PDB entry 1BI2 | X-ray diffraction, 2.30 A resolution | chains A and B

== Chain A (and B) ==
Protein: Diphtheria toxin repressor
Organism: Corynebacterium diphtheriae
Notes: chain B of this document is another copy of the same molecule, construct and numbering; everything in this record applies to it too
Reference sequence: P33120 (DTXR_CORDI); residues 1-226 here = UniProt positions 1-226
Sequence (226 residues; numbered 1 to 226; the number before each row is that of its first residue):
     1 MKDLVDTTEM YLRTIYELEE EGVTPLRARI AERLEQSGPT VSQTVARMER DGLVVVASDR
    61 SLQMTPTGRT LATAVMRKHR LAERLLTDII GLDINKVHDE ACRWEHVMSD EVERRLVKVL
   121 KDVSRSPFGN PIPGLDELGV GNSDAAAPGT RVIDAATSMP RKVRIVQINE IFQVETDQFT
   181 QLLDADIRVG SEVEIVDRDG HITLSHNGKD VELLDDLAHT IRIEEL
Disordered / not traced: 1-2, 141-147, 199-200, 226 (chain B: 1-2, 141-226)

== How chain A and chain B interact ==
Pairs across the interface (32; chain A residue first):
  L86(A) with V112(B), hydrophobic
  I89(A) with I89(B), hydrophobic
  I90(A) with L85(B), hydrophobic; V112(B), hydrophobic; R115(B), hydrogen bond (backbone-side chain); V119(B)
  G91(A) with R115(B), hydrogen bond (backbone-side chain)
  L92(A) with E111(B)
  K96(A) with E111(B)
  E100(A) with V107(B); M108(B); S109(B), hydrogen bond; V112(B)
  R103(A) with V107(B), hydrogen bond (side chain-backbone)
  W104(A) with W104(B), hydrophobic; V107(B), hydrogen bond (side chain-backbone)
  V107(A) with E100(B); R103(B), hydrogen bond (backbone-side chain); W104(B), hydrogen bond (backbone-side chain); V107(B), hydrophobic
  M108(A) with E100(B)
  S109(A) with E100(B), hydrogen bond
  E111(A) with L92(B); K96(B), salt bridge
  V112(A) with L86(B), hydrophobic; I90(B), hydrophobic; E100(B); W104(B), hydrophobic
  R115(A) with I90(B), hydrogen bond (side chain-backbone); G91(B)
  V119(A) with I89(B); I90(B)
Interface residues without a listed pair, chain A (18 interface residues in all): L85, L116
Interface residues without a listed pair, chain B (18 interface residues in all): L116

== Summary ==
Chain A and chain B each contribute 18 residues to their interface; the contacts include 9 hydrogen bonds and
1 salt bridge. Among the polar pairs are E111(A)-K96(B), I90(A)-R115(B) and G91(A)-R115(B).
Chain A and chain B are both Diphtheria toxin repressor (Corynebacterium diphtheriae); the structure,
Structure of apo-and holo-diphtheria toxin repressor, was determined by X-ray diffraction together with 1BI0,
1BI1 and 1BI3 from the same study.
